PDB entry 8QKR | X-ray diffraction, 3.23 A resolution | chains A and B of the 3 polymer chains in the assembly

[Chain A]
Molecule: Reticulocyte-binding protein-like protein 5
From: Plasmodium falciparum
UniProtKB: A0A8F2YHP6 (A0A8F2YHP6_PLAFA); aligned to UniProt positions 118-442 over residues 1-325 (the alignment contains insertions or deletions, so no single offset holds)
Chain sequence (325 residues; each row starts with the number of its first residue):
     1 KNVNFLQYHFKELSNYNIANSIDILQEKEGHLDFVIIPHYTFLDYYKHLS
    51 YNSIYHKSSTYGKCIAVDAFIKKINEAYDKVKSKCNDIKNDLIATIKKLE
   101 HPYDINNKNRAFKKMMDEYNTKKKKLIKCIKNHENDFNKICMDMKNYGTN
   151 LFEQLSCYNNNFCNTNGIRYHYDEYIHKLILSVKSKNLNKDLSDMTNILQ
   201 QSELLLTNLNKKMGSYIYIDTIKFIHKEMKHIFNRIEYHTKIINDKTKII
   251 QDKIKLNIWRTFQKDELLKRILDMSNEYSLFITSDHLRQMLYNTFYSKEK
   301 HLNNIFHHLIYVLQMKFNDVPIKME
Not modelled in the structure: 1-9, 104-110, 312-325
Construct notes: conflict A77 (Thr194 in A0A8F2YHP6), A111 (Thr277 in A0A8F2YHP6)
Disulfides: C85-C129, C157-C163

[Chain B]
Molecule: R5251vhch
From: Homo sapiens
Chain sequence (234 residues; numbered 1 to 234; the number before each row is that of its first residue):
     1 TGVHSEVQLVQSGAEVKKPGASVKVSCKASGYTFTDYYIHWVRQAPGQGL
    51 EWMGRINPNSGGTNYAQEFQGRVTMTRDTSINTAYMQLTRLRSDDTAVYY
   101 CARDGIEYSYYYYAMDVWGKGTTVTVSSASTKGPSVFPLAPSSKSTSGGT
   151 AALGCLVKDYFPEPVTVSWNSGALTSGVHTFPAVLQSSGLYSLSSVVTVP
   201 SSSLGTQTYICNVNHKPSNTKVDKKVEPKSCDKT
Not modelled in the structure: 1-5, 230-234
Disulfides: C27-C101, C155-C211

[How chain A and chain B interact]
Contacting residue pairs - 14 pairs, chain A then chain B:
  D252(A) with Y110(B), hydrogen bond
  K253(A) with Y110(B); Y111(B)
  L256(A) with S109(B)
  N257(A) with Y111(B), hydrogen bond
  R260(A) with Y112(B), hydrogen bond
  F262(A) with Y112(B)
  D265(A) with N64(B), hydrogen bond
  E266(A) with R55(B), salt bridge
  K269(A) with R55(B)
  R270(A) with Y111(B); Y112(B), hydrogen bond
  D273(A) with Y111(B), hydrogen bond
  M274(A) with Y111(B)
Also at the interface, not in a pair above, chain A (14 interface residues in all): K248, I249
Also at the interface, not in a pair above, chain B (7 interface residues in all): Y38

[Summary]
Chain A and chain B form an interface of 14 and 7 residues respectively; the contacts include 6 hydrogen bonds
and 1 salt bridge. Among the polar pairs are E266(A)-R55(B), D252(A)-Y110(B) and N257(A)-Y111(B).
Chain A is Reticulocyte-binding protein-like protein 5 (Plasmodium falciparum) and chain B is R5251vhch (Homo
sapiens); the structure, Plasmodium falciparum reticulocyte-binding protein homologue 5 (PfRH5) bound to
R5.251, was determined by X-ray diffraction, deposited together with 8QKS.
